PDB entry 9P8U | electron microscopy, 2.56 A resolution | chains B and E of the 16 polymer chains in the assembly

Chain B (and E):
Name: DNTP triphosphohydrolase
Source organism: Salmonella enterica
Notes: chain E of this document is another copy of the same molecule, construct and numbering; everything in this record applies to it too
UniProt: A0A5H6DAK1 (A0A5H6DAK1_SALET); numbering as in UniProt (aligned over 1-471)
Sequence (473 residues; row label = number of the first residue in the row; numbers below 1 keep their minus sign (Gly-1 is residue -1)):
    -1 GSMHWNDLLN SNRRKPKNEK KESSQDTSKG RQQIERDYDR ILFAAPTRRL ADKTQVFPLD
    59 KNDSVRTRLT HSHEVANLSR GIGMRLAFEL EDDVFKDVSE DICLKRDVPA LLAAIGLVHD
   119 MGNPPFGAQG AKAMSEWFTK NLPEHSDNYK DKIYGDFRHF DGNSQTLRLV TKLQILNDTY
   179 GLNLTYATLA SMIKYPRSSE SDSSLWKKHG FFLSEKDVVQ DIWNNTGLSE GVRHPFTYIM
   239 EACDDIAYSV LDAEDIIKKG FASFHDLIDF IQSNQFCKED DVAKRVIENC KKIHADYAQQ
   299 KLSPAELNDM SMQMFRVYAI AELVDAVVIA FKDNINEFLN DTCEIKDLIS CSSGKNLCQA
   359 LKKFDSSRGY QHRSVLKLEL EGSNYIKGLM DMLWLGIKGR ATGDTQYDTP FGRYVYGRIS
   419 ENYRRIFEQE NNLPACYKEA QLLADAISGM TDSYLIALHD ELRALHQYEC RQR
Unresolved in the structure: -1, 470-471
Differences from the reference sequence: expression tag (-1 to 0); conflict Ala126 (His in A0A5H6DAK1), Ala129 (Glu in A0A5H6DAK1), Asn430 (Ser in A0A5H6DAK1)
Ion coordination: Mg2+: His69, His117, Asp118, Asp242
Ligand contacts: 2'-deoxyguanosine-5'-triphosphate (DGT): Gln53, Ala126, Asn161, Lys192, Tyr193, Lys205, Lys206, Glu239, Asp242, Asp243, Tyr246, Asp250, Tyr368, Gln369, Val373, Glu377
From the paper describing this entry:
  - binding site for the 2-nt DNA strand: Thr25, Arg29, Arg34, Asp37, Arg38, Phe41, Asn75, Asn181, Gln311, Arg314
  - specificity-determining residues: Asp37, Asn75, Gln311
  - binding site for 2'-deoxyguanosine-5'-triphosphate: Tyr193, Lys206, Asp243, Tyr246
  - mutagenesis - R29A/R34A/R38A: increased catalytic activity on p3diT
  - mutagenesis - R29A/R34A/R38A: unchanged catalytic activity
  - mutagenesis - H117A/D118A: abolished catalytic activity

Chain B / chain E interface:
Pairs across the interface - 16 pairs, chain B then chain E:
  Pro408(B) - Glu134(E)
  Pro408(B) - Leu378(E)  hydrophobic
  Pro408(B) - Lys385(E)
  Arg411(B) - Glu134(E)  salt bridge
  Tyr412(B) - Leu374(E)
  Tyr412(B) - Lys375(E)
  Tyr412(B) - Leu378(E)  hydrophobic
  Glu459(B) - Lys375(E)  salt bridge
  Leu463(B) - Leu378(E)  hydrophobic
  Leu463(B) - Glu379(E)
  Leu463(B) - Asn382(E)  hydrogen bond (backbone-side chain)
  Tyr466(B) - Asn382(E)
  Tyr466(B) - Lys385(E)
  Tyr466(B) - Gly386(E)
  Tyr466(B) - Asp389(E)  hydrogen bond
  Arg469(B) - Arg461(E)
Other interface residues (no listed pair), chain B (9 interface residues in all): Phe409, Arg416
Other interface residues (no listed pair), chain E (14 interface residues in all): Lys130, Trp135, Arg371, Ser381

Overview:
9 residues of chain B face 14 of chain E across their interface; the contacts include 2 hydrogen bonds and 2
salt bridges. Among the polar pairs are Arg411(B)-Glu134(E), Glu459(B)-Lys375(E) and Leu463(B)-Asn382(E). From
the paper: a binding site for the 2-nt DNA strand at Thr25(B), Arg29(B) and Arg34(B) among others;
R29A/R34A/R38A of chain B increase catalytic activity on p3diT.
Both chains are DNTP triphosphohydrolase (Salmonella enterica). Entry 9P8U (Structure of CloA in complex with
dGTP and p3diT) was determined by electron microscopy together with 9P8S, 9P8T, 9P8V and 9P8W from the same
study.
